8APB - chains j and q of the 42 polymer chains in the assembly; structure by electron microscopy, 3.80 A resolution.

[Chain j]
Protein: ATPTB6
Source organism: Trypanosoma brucei brucei
UniProt: D0A5R7 (D0A5R7_TRYB9); numbering as in UniProt (aligned over 1-169)
Amino-acid sequence (169 residues; row label = number of the first residue in the row):
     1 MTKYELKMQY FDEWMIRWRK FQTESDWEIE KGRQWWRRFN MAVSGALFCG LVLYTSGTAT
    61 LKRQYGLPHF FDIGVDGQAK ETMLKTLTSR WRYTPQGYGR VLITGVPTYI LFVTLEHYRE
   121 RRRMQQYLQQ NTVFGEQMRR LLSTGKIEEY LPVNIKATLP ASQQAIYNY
Disordered / not traced: 1
Ligand contacts: 1,2-diacyl-sn-glycero-3-phosphocholine (PC1): Cys49, Val52, Arg63, Gln64, Tyr65, Val75, Met83

[Chain q]
Protein: ATPEG3
Source organism: Trypanosoma brucei brucei
UniProt: Q583U4 (Q583U4_TRYB2); residue numbers follow UniProt; this construct covers 1-98
Amino-acid sequence (98 residues; numbered 1 to 98; the number before each row is that of its first residue):
     1 MTENIEAVMS DFWSNPADHF RPNLKALTLY AERQHYVDRW LHVKERWLAP WYLPWWSPLF
    61 QLGTWYSQRS RNLFLVENHL SYRPYKFRRN DEDRNNPY
Disordered / not traced: 1-13
Ligand contacts:
  - 1,2-diacyl-sn-glycero-3-phosphocholine (PC1): Trp65, Tyr66, Arg69, Ser70, Leu73, Phe74
  - Q7G (2-{[(4-O-alpha-D-glucopyranosyl-alpha-D-glucopyranosyl)oxy]methyl}-4-{[(3beta,9beta,14beta,17beta,25R)-spirost-5-en-3-yl]oxy}butyl 4-O-alpha-D-glucopyranosyl-alpha-D-glucopyranoside): Trp47, Trp51, Tyr52

[How chain j and chain q interact]
Residue-residue contacts (61):
  Lys3(j) with Leu48(q), hydrogen bond (side chain-backbone); Ala49(q), hydrogen bond (side chain-backbone); Pro50(q), hydrogen bond (side chain-backbone); Leu53(q), hydrogen bond (side chain-backbone); Phe60(q)
  Glu5(j) with Phe60(q); Thr64(q)
  Leu6(j) with Glu45(q); Leu48(q); Ala49(q), hydrophobic; Phe60(q), hydrophobic
  Gln9(j) with Leu41(q), hydrogen bond (side chain-backbone); Lys44(q); Glu45(q); Arg71(q)
  Tyr10(j) with Asp38(q); Leu41(q); His42(q), hydrogen bond; Glu45(q)
  Asp12(j) with Gln68(q); Arg71(q)
  Glu13(j) with Arg33(q), salt bridge; Leu41(q); Arg71(q), salt bridge
  Met15(j) with Leu75(q), hydrophobic
  Ile16(j) with Arg71(q); Phe74(q), hydrophobic; Leu75(q), hydrophobic
  Arg17(j) with Gln34(q)
  Arg19(j) with Phe74(q); Leu75(q), hydrogen bond (side chain-backbone); Glu77(q), hydrogen bond (side chain-backbone)
  Gln22(j) with Leu75(q)
  Trp27(j) with Leu75(q); Val76(q), hydrogen bond (side chain-backbone); Asn78(q)
  Glu30(j) with Asn72(q), hydrogen bond; Leu75(q); Val76(q)
  Lys31(j) with Val76(q)
  Arg33(j) with Gln68(q); Asn72(q)
  Gln34(j) with Asn72(q); Leu73(q); Val76(q)
  Arg37(j) with Arg69(q); Asn72(q), hydrogen bond; Leu73(q)
  Met41(j) with Trp65(q), hydrophobic
  Tyr109(j) with Trp56(q), hydrogen bond (side chain-backbone); Ser57(q), hydrogen bond (side chain-backbone); Pro58(q); Gln61(q)
  Phe112(j) with Trp65(q)
  Val113(j) with Trp55(q), hydrophobic; Gln61(q)
  Glu116(j) with Trp65(q)
  His117(j) with Trp55(q)
  Glu120(j) with Gln68(q)
  Arg123(j) with Gln68(q), hydrogen bond
  Glu149(j) with Gln34(q), hydrogen bond
Other interface residues (no listed pair), chain j (29 interface residues in all): Thr2, Thr114
Other interface residues (no listed pair), chain q (31 interface residues in all): Val37, Trp51

[Summary]
The interface between chain j and chain q involves 29 residues on one side and 31 on the other, with 15
hydrogen bonds and 2 salt bridges. Among the polar pairs are Glu13(j)-Arg33(q), Glu13(j)-Arg71(q) and
Lys3(j)-Leu48(q). Bound to chain j: 1,2-diacyl-sn-glycero-3-phosphocholine.
Here chain j is ATPTB6 and chain q is ATPEG3, both from Trypanosoma brucei brucei. Entry 8APB (rotational
state 1b of the Trypanosoma brucei mitochondrial ATP synthase dimer) was determined by electron microscopy
together with 8AP6, 8AP7, 8AP8, 8AP9, 8APA, 8APC and 7 further entries from the same study.
